9FSV - chains Z and a of the 28 polymer chains in the assembly; structure by X-ray diffraction, 2.75 A resolution.

[Chain Z]
Name: Proteasome subunit beta type-6
From: Saccharomyces cerevisiae
UniProtKB: P23724 (PSB6_YEAST); residues 1-222 here correspond to UniProt positions 20-241 (UniProt number = residue number + 19)
Chain sequence (222 residues; row label = number of the first residue in the row):
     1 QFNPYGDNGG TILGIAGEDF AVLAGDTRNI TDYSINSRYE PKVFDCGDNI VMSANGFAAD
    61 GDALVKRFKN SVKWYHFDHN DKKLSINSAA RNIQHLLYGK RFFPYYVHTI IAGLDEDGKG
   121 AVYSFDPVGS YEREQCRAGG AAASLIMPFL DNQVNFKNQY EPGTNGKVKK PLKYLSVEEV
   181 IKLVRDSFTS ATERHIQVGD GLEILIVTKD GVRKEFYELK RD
Metal / ion sites: Mg2+: Thr192, His195, Val198
Residues lining bound ligands: epoxyketone inhibitor 42 (A1IFL; (2S)-N-[(2S)-1-[[(1S)-2-cyclohexyl-1-[(2R,3S,6R,7S)-3-methanoyl-2,6-dimethyl-6,7-bis(oxidanyl)-1,4-oxazepan-7-yl]ethyl]amino]-3-(4-methoxyphenyl)-1-oxidanylidene-propan-2-yl]-2-(2-morpholin-4-ylethanoylamino)-4-oxidanyl-butanamide): Asp126, Pro127, Val128

[Chain a]
Name: Proteasome subunit beta type-7
From: Saccharomyces cerevisiae
UniProtKB: P30657 (PSB7_YEAST); residues -12 to 233 here correspond to UniProt positions 21-266 (UniProt number = residue number + 33)
Chain sequence (246 residues; each row starts with the number of its first residue; numbers below 1 keep their minus sign (Thr-12 is residue -12)):
   -12 TQIANAGASP MVNTQQPIVT GTSVISMKYD NGVIIAADNL GSYGSLLRFN GVERLIPVGD
    48 NTVVGISGDI SDMQHIERLL KDLVTENAYD NPLADAEEAL EPSYIFEYLA TVMYQRRSKM
   108 NPLWNAIIVA GVQSNGDQFL RYVNLLGVTY SSPTLATGFG AHMANPLLRK VVDRESDIPK
   168 TTVQVAEEAI VNAMRVLYYR DARSSRNFSL AIIDKNTGLT FKKNLQVENM KWDFAKDIKG
   228 YGTQKI
Unresolved in the structure: -12 to 0

[Chain Z / chain a interface]
Residue-residue contacts (43; chain Z residue first):
  Gln1(Z) - Thr1(a)  hydrogen bond
  Phe2(Z) - Thr1(a)
  Phe2(Z) - Arg104(a)
  Phe2(Z) - Met107(a)
  Phe2(Z) - Pro109(a)  hydrophobic
  Phe2(Z) - Trp111(a)  hydrophobic
  Phe2(Z) - Leu132(a)  hydrophobic
  Phe2(Z) - Leu133(a)  hydrophobic
  Asn3(Z) - Leu133(a)
  Pro4(Z) - Arg104(a)  hydrogen bond (backbone-side chain)
  Pro4(Z) - Met107(a)  hydrophobic
  Pro4(Z) - Leu133(a)
  Tyr5(Z) - Arg104(a)
  Asn8(Z) - Val135(a)
  Asn29(Z) - Tyr137(a)
  Ser34(Z) - His149(a)  hydrogen bond
  Ile35(Z) - Arg156(a)  hydrogen bond (backbone-side chain)
  Asn36(Z) - Tyr137(a)
  Asn36(Z) - Ser139(a)
  Ser37(Z) - Ser138(a)  hydrogen bond (side chain-backbone)
  Ser37(Z) - Ser139(a)
  Tyr39(Z) - Ser138(a)
  Glu40(Z) - Arg128(a)  salt bridge
  Glu40(Z) - Tyr137(a)
  Glu40(Z) - Ser138(a)  hydrogen bond (side chain-backbone)
  Phe57(Z) - Arg104(a)
  Phe57(Z) - Leu133(a)
  Phe57(Z) - Val135(a)  hydrophobic
  Ala59(Z) - Tyr101(a)
  Ala59(Z) - Leu133(a)
  Ala59(Z) - Gly134(a)
  Ala59(Z) - Val135(a)  hydrophobic
  Asp60(Z) - Tyr101(a)  hydrogen bond
  Asp60(Z) - Arg104(a)  salt bridge
  Asp62(Z) - Thr136(a)
  Ala63(Z) - Tyr101(a)
  Lys66(Z) - Glu94(a)  salt bridge
  Phe103(Z) - Arg104(a)
  Phe103(Z) - Ser105(a)
  Tyr105(Z) - Tyr101(a)
  Glu218(Z) - Arg161(a)  salt bridge
  Arg221(Z) - Asp160(a)  salt bridge
  Arg221(Z) - Arg161(a)
Interface residues without a listed pair, chain Z (24 interface residues in all): Arg38
Interface residues without a listed pair, chain a (23 interface residues in all): Leu142, Ala148

[Overview]
24 residues of chain Z and 23 residues of chain a are in contact, with 7 hydrogen bonds and 5 salt bridges.
Polar contacts include Glu40(Z)-Arg128(a), Asp60(Z)-Arg104(a) and Lys66(Z)-Glu94(a). Ligands of chain Z:
epoxyketone inhibitor 42.
Here chain Z is Proteasome subunit beta type-6 and chain a is Proteasome subunit beta type-7, both from
Saccharomyces cerevisiae. Entry 9FSV (Yeast 20S proteasome with human beta2i (1-53) in complex with
epoxyketone inhibitor 16) was determined by X-ray diffraction together with 9FRW, 9FSU, 9FST, 9FT0 and 9FT1
from the same study.
